5L94 - chain A; structure by X-ray diffraction, 2.25 A resolution.

[Chain A]
Molecule: Cytochrome P450
Source organism: Bacillus megaterium (strain DSM 319)
Notes: EC 1.14.14.-
UniProt: D5DKI8 (D5DKI8_BACMD); numbering as in UniProt (aligned over 1-404)
Chain sequence (410 residues; numbered 1 to 410; the number before each row is that of its first residue):
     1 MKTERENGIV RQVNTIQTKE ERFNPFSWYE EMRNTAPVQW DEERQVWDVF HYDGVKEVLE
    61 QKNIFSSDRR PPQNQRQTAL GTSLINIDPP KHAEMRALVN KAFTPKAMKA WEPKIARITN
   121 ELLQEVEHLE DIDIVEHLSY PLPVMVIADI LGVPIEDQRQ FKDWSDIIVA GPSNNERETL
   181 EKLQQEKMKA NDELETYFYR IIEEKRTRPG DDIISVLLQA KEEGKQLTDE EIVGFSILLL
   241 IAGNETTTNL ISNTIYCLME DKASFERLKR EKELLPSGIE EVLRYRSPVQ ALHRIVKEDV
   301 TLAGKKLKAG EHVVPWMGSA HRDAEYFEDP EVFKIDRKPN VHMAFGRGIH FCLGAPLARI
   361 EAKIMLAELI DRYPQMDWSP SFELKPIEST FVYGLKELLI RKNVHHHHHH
Not modelled in the structure: 1-16, 72-74, 405-410
Differences from the reference sequence: expression tag (405-410)
Ion coordination: heme Fe: Cys352 (together with testosterone)
Small-molecule neighbours:
  - heme (HEM): Arg69, Leu84, Ile85, His92, Arg96, Phe103, Ile147, Leu238, Leu239, Ala242, Thr246, Thr247, Leu250, Leu283, Pro288, Val289, Leu292, Arg294, Met317, Ala344, Phe345, Gly346, Ile349, His350, Phe351, Cys352, Leu353, Gly354, Leu357, Ala358, Glu361
  - testosterone (TES): Ile85, Ile168, Val169, Leu238, Ile241, Ala242, Thr246, Val289, Ala291, His293, Phe391, Val392
What the authors report for this chain:
  - conformationally variable residues (helix shift, order/disorder transition): Pro71 to Gln75, Ala242 to Thr246
  - binding site for testosterone: Ile168, Val169, Leu238, Ile241, Ala242, Thr246, Val289, Ala291, His293, Phe391, Val392
  - mutagenesis - V169A, I241A: abolished catalytic activity on testosterone
  - mutagenesis - K187A, T246A: decreased catalytic activity on testosterone
  - mutagenesis - E245A: unchanged catalytic activity on testosterone
  - catalytic residues: Thr246
  - specificity-determining residues: Leu80, Ile241 (proposed by the authors, not directly observed)

[Summary]
Ligands of chain A: heme and testosterone. From the paper: the catalytic residue Thr246; V169A and I241A
abolish catalytic activity on testosterone; 5 substitutions were tested in all.
Chain A is Cytochrome P450 (Bacillus megaterium (strain DSM 319)); the structure, The 2.25 A crystal structure
of CYP109E1 from Bacillus megaterium in complex with testosterone, was determined by X-ray diffraction
together with 5L90, 5L91 and 5L92 from the same study.
